Entry 4A0O (electron microscopy, 10.50 A resolution (very low resolution: no residue pairs are listed; an interface is given only as per-side residue counts)); this record covers chains E and G of the 16 polymer chains in the assembly.

# Chain E (and G)
Name: T-complex protein 1 subunit beta
Source organism: Bos taurus
Notes: chain G of this document is another copy of the same molecule, construct and numbering; everything in this record applies to it too
UniProt: Q3ZBH0 (TCPB_BOVIN); residues 1-513 here correspond to UniProt positions 14-526 (UniProt number = residue number + 13)
Amino-acid sequence (513 residues; numbered 1 to 513; the number before each row is that of its first residue):
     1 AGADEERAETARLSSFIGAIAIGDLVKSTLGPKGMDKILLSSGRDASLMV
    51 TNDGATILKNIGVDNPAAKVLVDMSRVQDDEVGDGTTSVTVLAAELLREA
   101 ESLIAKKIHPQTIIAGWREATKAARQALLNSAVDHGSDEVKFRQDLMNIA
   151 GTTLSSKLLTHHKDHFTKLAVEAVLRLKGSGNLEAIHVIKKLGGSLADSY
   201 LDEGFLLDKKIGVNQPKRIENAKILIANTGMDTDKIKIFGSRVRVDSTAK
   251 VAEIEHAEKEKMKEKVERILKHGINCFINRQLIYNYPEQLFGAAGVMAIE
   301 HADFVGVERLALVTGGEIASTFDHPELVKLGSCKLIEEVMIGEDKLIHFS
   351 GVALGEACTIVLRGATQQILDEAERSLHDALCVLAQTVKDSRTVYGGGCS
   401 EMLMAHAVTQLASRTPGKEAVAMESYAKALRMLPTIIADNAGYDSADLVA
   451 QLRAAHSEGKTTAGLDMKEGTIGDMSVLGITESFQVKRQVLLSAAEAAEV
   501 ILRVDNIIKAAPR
Not modelled in the structure: 233-253 (chain G: fully traced)
UniProt features mapped onto this chain:
  - binding site (ADP): Gly-31, Gly-85, Thr-86, Thr-87, Ser-88, Ser-155, Ser-156, Gly-397, Glu-482, Lys-487
  - binding site (ATP): Gly-31, Gly-85, Thr-86, Thr-87, Glu-482, Lys-487
  - binding site (Mg(2+)): Asp-84
  - modified residue: Ser-47 (Phosphoserine), Lys-141 (N6-acetyllysine), Lys-168 (N6-acetyllysine), Ser-247 (Phosphoserine), Thr-248 (Phosphothreonine)
  - cross-link: Lys-235 (Glycyl lysine isopeptide (Lys-Gly) (interchain with G-Cter in SUMO2))

# How chain E and chain G interact
At this resolution (10 A) residue pairs are not listed: 25 residues of chain E and 25 of chain G lie at the interface.

# In short
The chain E/chain G interface involves 25 residues from each chain. Curated annotation (UniProt) lists 10
ADP-binding residues, 6 ATP-binding residues and Mg2+-binding residue Asp-84(E) on chain E.
Both chains are T-complex protein 1 subunit beta (Bos taurus). Entry 4A0O (Symmetry-free cryo-EM map of TRiC
in the nucleotide-free (apo) state) was determined by electron microscopy together with 4A0V, 4A0W and 4A13
from the same study.
